PDB entry 5YHI | X-ray diffraction, 2.85 A resolution | chains A and B

# Chain A (and B)
Name: Protein YiiM
Organism: Escherichia coli (strain K12)
Notes: chain B of this document is another copy of the same molecule, construct and numbering; everything in this record applies to it too
Reference sequence: P32157 (YIIM_ECOLI); residues 1-224 here = UniProt positions 1-224
Sequence (230 residues; row label = number of the first residue in the row; numbers below 1 keep their minus sign (Gly-5 is residue -5)):
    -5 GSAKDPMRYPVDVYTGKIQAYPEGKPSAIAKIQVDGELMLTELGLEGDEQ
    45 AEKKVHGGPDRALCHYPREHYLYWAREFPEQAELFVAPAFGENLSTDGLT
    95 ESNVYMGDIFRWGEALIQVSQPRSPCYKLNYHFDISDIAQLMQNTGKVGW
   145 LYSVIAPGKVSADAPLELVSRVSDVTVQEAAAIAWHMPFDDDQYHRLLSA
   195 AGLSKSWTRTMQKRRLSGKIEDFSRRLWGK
Unresolved in the structure: -5 to -1, 11-24, 43-51 (chain B: -5 to -1, 11-24, 43-51, 224)
Differences from the reference sequence: expression tag (-5 to 0)
Reported in the primary citation:
  - binding site for phosphate ion: Gln115, Ser118, Ser200, Trp201
  - catalytic residues: Cys120

# How chain A and chain B interact
Pairs across the interface - 38 pairs, chain A then chain B:
  Glu36(A) - Lys199(B)
  Glu36(A) - Arg203(B)  salt bridge
  Pro53(A) - Lys199(B)
  Ile103(A) - Thr202(B)
  Ile103(A) - Gln206(B)
  Leu110(A) - Gln206(B)
  Val148(A) - Lys199(B)  hydrogen bond (backbone-side chain)
  Ile149(A) - Arg203(B)  hydrogen bond (backbone-side chain)
  Pro151(A) - Arg203(B)
  Val163(A) - Gln206(B)
  Ser164(A) - Leu192(B)
  Ser164(A) - Gln206(B)  hydrogen bond
  Ser164(A) - Arg209(B)  hydrogen bond
  Arg165(A) - His189(B)  hydrogen bond (backbone-side chain)
  Val166(A) - Leu192(B)  hydrophobic
  Val166(A) - Ser193(B)  hydrogen bond (backbone-side chain)
  His189(A) - Arg165(B)  hydrogen bond (side chain-backbone)
  His189(A) - Val166(B)
  Leu192(A) - Ser164(B)
  Leu192(A) - Val166(B)  hydrophobic
  Leu192(A) - Ala195(B)
  Ser193(A) - Val166(B)  hydrogen bond (side chain-backbone)
  Ser193(A) - Ala195(B)
  Ala195(A) - Leu192(B)
  Lys199(A) - Glu36(B)  salt bridge
  Lys199(A) - Pro53(B)
  Lys199(A) - Val148(B)
  Thr202(A) - Ile103(B)
  Thr202(A) - Ile149(B)
  Arg203(A) - Glu36(B)  salt bridge
  Arg203(A) - Ile149(B)  hydrogen bond (side chain-backbone)
  Arg203(A) - Pro151(B)
  Gln206(A) - Ile103(B)
  Gln206(A) - Leu110(B)
  Gln206(A) - Val163(B)
  Gln206(A) - Ser164(B)  hydrogen bond
  Arg209(A) - Ser164(B)  hydrogen bond
  Leu210(A) - Val163(B)  hydrophobic
Interface residues without a listed pair, chain A (25 interface residues in all): Arg105, Gln112, Ser147, Ala150
Interface residues without a listed pair, chain B (25 interface residues in all): Arg105, Gln112, Ala150, Ala194, Leu210

# Summary
The chain A/chain B interface involves 25 residues from each chain, with 11 hydrogen bonds and 3 salt bridges.
Polar pairs include Glu36(A)-Arg203(B), Lys199(A)-Glu36(B) and Val148(A)-Lys199(B). From the paper: the
catalytic residue Cys120(A); a binding site for phosphate ion at Gln115(A), Ser118(A) and Ser200(A) among
others.
Both chains are Protein YiiM (Escherichia coli (strain K12)). Entry 5YHI (Crystal structure of YiiM from
Escherichia coli) was determined by X-ray diffraction, deposited together with 5YHH.
